PDB entry 3UVW | X-ray diffraction, 1.37 A resolution | chains A and B

Chain A:
Name: Bromodomain-containing protein 4
From: Homo sapiens
Reference sequence: O60885 (BRD4_HUMAN); numbering as in UniProt (aligned over 44-168)
Sequence (127 residues; numbered 42 to 168; the number before each row is that of its first residue):
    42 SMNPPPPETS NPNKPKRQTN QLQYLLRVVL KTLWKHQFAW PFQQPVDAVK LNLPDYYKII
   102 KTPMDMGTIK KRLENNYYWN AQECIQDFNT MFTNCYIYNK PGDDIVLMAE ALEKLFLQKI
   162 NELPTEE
Differences from the reference sequence: expression tag (42-43)
Curated features (UniProtKB/Swiss-Prot):
  - site: Asn140 (Acetylated histone binding)
  - cross-link: Lys99 (Glycyl lysine isopeptide (Lys-Gly) (interchain with G-Cter in SUMO2))
  - natural variant: Asp145 (D145G: Found in a patient with a neurodevelopmental syndrome; uncertain significance)
  - mutagenesis: Asn140 (N140A: Abolishes binding to acetylated histones)
Reported in the primary citation:
  - mutagenesis - N140A: abolished binding to diacetylated peptides
  - contacts within the chain: Tyr119-Asp128 (hydrogen bond)

Chain B:
Name: Histone H4
Reference sequence: P62805 (H4_HUMAN); residues 1-11 here correspond to UniProt positions 2-12 (UniProt number = residue number + 1)
Sequence (12 residues; each row starts with the number of its first residue):
     1 SGRGKGGKGL GY
Modified residues: Lys5 (n(6)-acetyllysine; ALY); Lys8 (n(6)-acetyllysine; ALY)
Differences from the reference sequence: expression tag (12)
Curated features (UniProtKB/Swiss-Prot):
  - modified residue: Ser1 (N-acetylserine), Arg3 (Asymmetric dimethylarginine), Lys5 (N6-(2-hydroxyisobutyryl)lysine), Lys8 (N6-(2-hydroxyisobutyryl)lysine)

How chain A and chain B interact:
Contacting residue pairs - 31 pairs, chain A then chain B:
  Phe79(A) with Leu10(B), hydrophobic
  Trp81(A) with Lys8(B)
  Pro82(A) with Lys5(B); Lys8(B)
  Val87(A) with Lys5(B)
  Leu92(A) with Lys8(B)
  Asn93(A) with Arg3(B), hydrogen bond (backbone-side chain)
  Leu94(A) with Gly4(B); Lys5(B)
  Pro95(A) with Arg3(B)
  Asp96(A) with Gly2(B); Arg3(B), hydrogen bond (side chain-backbone)
  Tyr97(A) with Lys5(B)
  Ile100(A) with Gly2(B)
  Ile138(A) with Ser1(B)
  Tyr139(A) with Ser1(B); Gly2(B), hydrogen bond (backbone-backbone); Arg3(B), hydrogen bond (side chain-backbone); Gly4(B), hydrogen bond (side chain-backbone)
  Asn140(A) with Ser1(B); Lys5(B)
  Lys141(A) with Ser1(B)
  Asp145(A) with Gly7(B); Lys8(B), hydrogen bond (side chain-backbone); Gly9(B); Leu10(B)
  Ile146(A) with Lys5(B); Lys8(B)
  Leu148(A) with Leu10(B), hydrophobic
  Met149(A) with Lys8(B); Leu10(B), hydrophobic
Other interface residues (no listed pair), chain A (21 interface residues in all): Phe83, Cys136
Other interface residues (no listed pair), chain B (10 interface residues in all): Gly11
From the paper, about this interface:
  - specific contacts: Asn140(A)-Lys5(B) (hydrogen bond)
  - interface residues, chain A: Asn140(A)

In short:
21 residues of chain A and 10 residues of chain B are in contact; the contacts include 6 hydrogen bonds. Polar
pairs include Asn93(A)-Arg3(B), Asp96(A)-Arg3(B) and Tyr139(A)-Arg3(B). The paper describes a hydrogen bond
between Asn140(A) and Lys5(B). The paper reports that N140A of chain A abolishes binding to diacetylated
peptides; the interface residue Asn140(A).
Chain A is Bromodomain-containing protein 4 (Homo sapiens) and chain B is Histone H4; the structure, Crystal
Structure of the first bromodomain of human BRD4 in complex with a diacetylated histone 4 ..., was determined
by X-ray diffraction, deposited together with 3UVX, 3UVY and 3UW9.
